Entry 6VGD (X-ray diffraction, 4.20 A resolution (low resolution: residue-level contacts below are approximate; hydrogen-bond / salt-bridge calls are withheld)); this record covers chains A and C of the 5 polymer chains in the assembly.

# Chain A
Name: Friend leukemia integration 1 transcription factor
Source organism: Homo sapiens
Notes: fragment: DNA binding domain
Reference sequence: Q01543 (FLI1_HUMAN); numbering as in UniProt (aligned over 276-375)
Amino-acid sequence (104 residues; row label = number of the first residue in the row):
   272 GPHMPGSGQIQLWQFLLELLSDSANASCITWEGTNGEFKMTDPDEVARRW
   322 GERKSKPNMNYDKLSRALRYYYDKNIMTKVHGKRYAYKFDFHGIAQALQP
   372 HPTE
Unresolved in the structure: 272-274, 373-375
Construct notes: expression tag (272-275)
Swiss-Prot annotation at these positions:
  - DNA-binding region: Ile281 to Asp361 (ETS)
  - natural variant: Arg324 (R324W: In BDPLT21), Arg337 (R337Q: In BDPLT21; R337W: In BDPLT21), Tyr343 (Y343C: In BDPLT21), Lys345 (K345E: In BDPLT21)

# Chain C
Molecule: 16-nt DNA strand
Sequence (16 nucleotides; numbered 2 to 17; the number before each row is that of its first residue):
     2 GAAGCCACATCCTCTG

# How chain A and chain C interact
Pairs across the interface (17; chain A residue first):
  Gln282(A) - DA8(C)
  Gln282(A) - DC9(C)
  Leu283(A) - DC9(C)
  Trp321(A) - DA10(C)
  Lys325(A) - DC9(C)
  Lys325(A) - DA10(C)
  Lys327(A) - DA10(C)
  Lys327(A) - DT11(C)
  Asn329(A) - DT11(C)
  Met330(A) - DA10(C)
  Lys334(A) - DT11(C)
  Arg337(A) - DT11(C)
  Arg337(A) - DC12(C)
  Ala338(A) - DC9(C)
  Tyr341(A) - DC9(C)
  Tyr341(A) - DA10(C)
  Tyr342(A) - DC9(C)
Also at the interface, not in a pair above, chain A (14 interface residues in all): Asp333, Leu335

# Summary
14 residues of chain A and 5 residues of chain C are in contact. From UniProt: a DNA-binding region on chain
A.
Chain A is Friend leukemia integration 1 transcription factor (Homo sapiens) and chain C is a 16-nt DNA
strand; the structure, Crystal structure of the DNA binding domain (DBD) of human FLI1 and the complex of the
..., was determined by X-ray diffraction (same publication as 6VG2, 6VG8, 6VGE and 6VGG).
